PDB entry 4QV0 | X-ray diffraction, 3.10 A resolution | chains O and U of the 28 polymer chains in the assembly

== Chain O ==
Name: Proteasome subunit alpha type-2
Organism: Saccharomyces cerevisiae
Notes: EC 3.4.25.1; engineered mutation(s): A49T, A50V
UniProt: P23639 (PSA2_YEAST); residue numbers follow UniProt; this construct covers 1-250
Amino-acid sequence (250 residues; row label = number of the first residue in the row):
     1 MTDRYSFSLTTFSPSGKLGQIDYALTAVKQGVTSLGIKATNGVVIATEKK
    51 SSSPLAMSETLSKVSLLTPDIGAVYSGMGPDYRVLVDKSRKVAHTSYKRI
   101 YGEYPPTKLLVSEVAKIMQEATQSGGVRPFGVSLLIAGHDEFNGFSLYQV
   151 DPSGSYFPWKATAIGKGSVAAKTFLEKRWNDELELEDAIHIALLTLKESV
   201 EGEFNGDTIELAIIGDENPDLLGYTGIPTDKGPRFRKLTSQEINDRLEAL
Curated features (UniProtKB/Swiss-Prot):
  - cross-link: Lys108 (Glycyl lysine isopeptide (Lys-Gly) (interchain with G-Cter in ubiquitin))

== Chain U ==
Name: Proteasome subunit alpha type-1
Organism: Saccharomyces cerevisiae
Notes: EC 3.4.25.1
UniProt: P21243 (PSA1_YEAST); residues -8 to 243 here correspond to UniProt positions 1-252 (UniProt number = residue number + 9)
Amino-acid sequence (252 residues; numbered -8 to 243; the number before each row is that of its first residue; numbers below 1 keep their minus sign (Met-8 is residue -8)):
    -8 MSGAAAASAAGYDRHITIFSPEGRLYQVEYAFKATNQTNINSLAVRGKDC
    42 TVVISQKKVPDKLLDPTTVSYIFCISRTIGMVVNGPIPDARNAALRAKAE
    92 AAEFRYKYGYDMPCDVLAKRMANLSQIYTQRAYMRPLGVILTFVSVDEEL
   142 GPSIYKTDPAGYYVGYKATATGPKQQEITTNLENHFKKSKIDHINEESWE
   192 KVVEFAITHMIDALGTEFSKNDLEVGVATKDKFFTLSAENIEERLVAIAE
   242 QD
Unresolved in the structure: -8 to 1, 243

== Chain O / chain U interface ==
Residue-residue contacts - 65 pairs, chain O then chain U:
  Thr2(O) with Tyr124(U)
  Asp3(O) with Arg122(U); Tyr124(U)
  Tyr5(O) with Ile7(U); Ala123(U), hydrophobic; Tyr124(U), hydrophobic
  Leu9(O) with Ile9(U), hydrophobic; Ala123(U), hydrophobic
  Gln20(O) with Ile9(U); Phe10(U), hydrogen bond (side chain-backbone)
  Tyr23(O) with Phe10(U); Ser11(U); Pro12(U), hydrophobic; Gly14(U)
  Ala24(O) with Phe10(U), hydrophobic
  Thr26(O) with Pro12(U); Glu13(U)
  Ala27(O) with Gly14(U)
  Ser52(O) with Tyr153(U), hydrogen bond
  Pro54(O) with Lys158(U), hydrogen bond (backbone-side chain); Glu174(U)
  Leu55(O) with Tyr157(U); Lys158(U), hydrogen bond (backbone-backbone); Ala159(U); Thr170(U); Glu174(U); Phe177(U), hydrophobic
  Ala56(O) with Gly156(U); Tyr157(U), hydrophobic
  Met57(O) with Arg37(U); Val155(U); Gly156(U), hydrogen bond (backbone-backbone); Tyr157(U); Lys158(U)
  Thr60(O) with Tyr146(U); Val155(U); Gly156(U), hydrogen bond (side chain-backbone)
  Leu61(O) with Tyr153(U)
  Met78(O) with Phe10(U), hydrophobic; Leu16(U), hydrophobic
  Pro80(O) with Gln117(U); Ala151(U); Gly152(U); Tyr153(U)
  Asp81(O) with Gln117(U)
  Arg83(O) with Ala113(U), hydrogen bond (side chain-backbone); Asn114(U); Gly152(U), hydrogen bond (side chain-backbone); Tyr154(U)
  Val84(O) with Asn114(U); Gln117(U)
  Asp87(O) with Lys110(U), salt bridge; Asn114(U)
  Gly126(O) with Arg122(U); Ala123(U), hydrogen bond (backbone-backbone)
  Val127(O) with Gln121(U); Arg122(U)
  Arg128(O) with Thr8(U); Phe10(U); Leu16(U); Thr120(U), hydrogen bond (side chain-backbone); Gln121(U), hydrogen bond (backbone-backbone)
  Pro129(O) with Phe10(U)
  Phe130(O) with Gln121(U)
  Gly131(O) with Phe10(U)
Also at the interface, not in a pair above, chain O (32 interface residues in all): Met1, Gln30, Ser53, Ala121
Also at the interface, not in a pair above, chain U (34 interface residues in all): Thr160, Leu173

== Overview ==
Chain O and chain U form an interface of 32 and 34 residues respectively; the contacts include 11 hydrogen
bonds and 1 salt bridge. Polar contacts include Asp87(O)-Lys110(U), Gln20(O)-Phe10(U) and Ser52(O)-Tyr153(U).
Here chain O is Proteasome subunit alpha type-2 and chain U is Proteasome subunit alpha type-1, both from
Saccharomyces cerevisiae. Entry 4QV0 (yCP beta5-A49T-A50V-double mutant) was determined by X-ray diffraction
together with 4QUX, 4QUY, 4QV1, 4QV3, 4QV4, 4QV5 and 42 further entries from the same study.
